Entry 6T0Y (X-ray diffraction, 1.20 A resolution); this record covers chain A.

== Chain A ==
Protein: Polyphenol oxidase
Source organism: Geobacillus stearothermophilus
Reference sequence: P84138 (P84138_GEOSE); residues 1-274 here correspond to UniProt positions 4-277 (UniProt number = residue number + 3)
Chain sequence (275 residues; numbered 0 to 274; the number before each row is that of its first residue; numbering starts at 0):
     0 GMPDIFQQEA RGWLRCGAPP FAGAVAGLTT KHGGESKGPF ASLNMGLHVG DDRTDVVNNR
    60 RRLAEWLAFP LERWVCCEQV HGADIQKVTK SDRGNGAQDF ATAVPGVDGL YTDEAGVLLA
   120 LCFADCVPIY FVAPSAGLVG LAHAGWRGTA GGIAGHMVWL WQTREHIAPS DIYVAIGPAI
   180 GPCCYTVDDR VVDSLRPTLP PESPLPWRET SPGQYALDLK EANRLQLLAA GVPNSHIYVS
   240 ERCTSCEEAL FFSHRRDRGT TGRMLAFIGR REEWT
Disordered / not traced: 0-1, 272-274
Construct notes: expression tag (0)
UniProt features mapped onto this chain:
  - binding site (Zn(2+)): Cys242
Metal / ion sites: Zn2+ site 1: His80, Cys125, His142; Zn2+ site 2: Cys182, Cys183, Cys242, Cys245
What the authors report for this chain:
  - conformationally variable residues (side-chain flip): His47

== In short ==
The Zn2+ site 1 is built by His80, Cys125 and His142. Cys182, Cys183, Cys242 and Cys245 form the Zn2+ site 2.
From UniProt: Zn2+-binding residue Cys242. The paper reports conformational variability at His47.
Chain A is Polyphenol oxidase (Geobacillus stearothermophilus); the structure, Crystal structure of YlmD from
Geobacillus stearothermophilus, was determined by X-ray diffraction, deposited together with 6T1B.
